4AQ0 - chain A; structure by X-ray diffraction, 2.09 A resolution.

[Chain A]
Molecule: CCMAN5
From: Cellulosimicrobium cellulans
Notes: EC 3.2.1.24
Chain sequence (790 residues; row label = number of the first residue in the row; numbers below 1 keep their minus sign (Gly-15 is residue -15)):
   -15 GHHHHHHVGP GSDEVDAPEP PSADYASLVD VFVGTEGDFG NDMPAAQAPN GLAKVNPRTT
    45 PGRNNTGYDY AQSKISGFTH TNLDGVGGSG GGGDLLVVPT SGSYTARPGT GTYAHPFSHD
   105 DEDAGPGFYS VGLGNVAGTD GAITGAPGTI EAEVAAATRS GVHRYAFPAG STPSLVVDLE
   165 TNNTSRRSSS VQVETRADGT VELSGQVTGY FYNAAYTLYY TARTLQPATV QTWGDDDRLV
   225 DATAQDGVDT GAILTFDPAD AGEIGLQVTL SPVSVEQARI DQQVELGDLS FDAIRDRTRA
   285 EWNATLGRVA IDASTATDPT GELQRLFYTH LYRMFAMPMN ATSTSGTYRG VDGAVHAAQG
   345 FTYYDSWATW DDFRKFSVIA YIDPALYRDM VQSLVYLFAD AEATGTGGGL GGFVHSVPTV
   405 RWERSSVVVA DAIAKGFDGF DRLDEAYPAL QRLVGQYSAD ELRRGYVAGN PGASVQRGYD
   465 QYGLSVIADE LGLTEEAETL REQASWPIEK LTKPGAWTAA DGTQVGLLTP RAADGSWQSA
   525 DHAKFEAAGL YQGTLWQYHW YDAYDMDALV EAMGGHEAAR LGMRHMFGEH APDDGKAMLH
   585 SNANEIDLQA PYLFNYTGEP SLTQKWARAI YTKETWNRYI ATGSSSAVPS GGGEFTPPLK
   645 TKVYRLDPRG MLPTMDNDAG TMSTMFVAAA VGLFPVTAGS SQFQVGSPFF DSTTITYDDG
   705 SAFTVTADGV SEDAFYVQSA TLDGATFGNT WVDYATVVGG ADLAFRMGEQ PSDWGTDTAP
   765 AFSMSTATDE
Unresolved in the structure: -15 to 6, 772-774
Ion coordination: Ca2+: Asn588, Glu589, Asp662
Ligand contacts: B3P (2-[3-(2-hydroxy-1,1-dihydroxymethyl-ethylamino)-propylamino]-2-hydroxymethyl-propane-1,3-diol): Val70, Gly71, Gly72, Phe195, Tyr196, Trp354, Asp355, Val404, Arg405, Gln536, Asp662

[In short]
Chain A binds compound B3P. Asn588, Glu589 and Asp662 coordinate Ca2+.
Chain A is CCMAN5 (Cellulosimicrobium cellulans); the structure, Structure of the Gh92 Family Glycosyl
Hydrolase Ccman5 in complex with deoxymannojirimycin, was determined by X-ray diffraction together with 2XSG
from the same study.
